Entry 7JYV (X-ray diffraction, 1.51 A resolution); this record covers chains A and C of the 3 polymer chains in the assembly.

# Chain A
Protein: MHC class I antigen
Source organism: Homo sapiens
UniProt: A0A411J078 (A0A411J078_HUMAN); residues 1-278 here correspond to UniProt positions 25-302 (UniProt number = residue number + 24)
Chain sequence (278 residues; each row starts with the number of its first residue):
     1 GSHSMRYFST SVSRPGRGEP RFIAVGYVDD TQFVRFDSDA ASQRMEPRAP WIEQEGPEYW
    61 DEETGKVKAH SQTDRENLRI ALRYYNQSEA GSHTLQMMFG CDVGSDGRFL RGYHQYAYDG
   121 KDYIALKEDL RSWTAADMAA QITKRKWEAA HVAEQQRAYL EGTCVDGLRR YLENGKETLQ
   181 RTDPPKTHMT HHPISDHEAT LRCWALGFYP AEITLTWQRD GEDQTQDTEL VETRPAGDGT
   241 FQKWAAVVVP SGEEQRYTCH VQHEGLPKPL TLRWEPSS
Unresolved in the structure: 277-278
Cystine bridges: Cys-101/Cys-164, Cys-203/Cys-259
Bound ions: Mg2+ near Thr-178 (its only coordinating residue here)

# Chain C
Protein: NP peptide from influenza, YFSPIRVTF
Chain sequence (9 residues; row label = number of the first residue in the row):
     1 YFSPIRVTF

# How chain A and chain C interact
Contacting residue pairs (44):
  Tyr-7(A) / Tyr-1(C)  hydrogen bond (side chain-backbone)
  Tyr-7(A) / Phe-2(C)  hydrophobic
  Ser-9(A) / Phe-2(C)
  Tyr-59(A) / Tyr-1(C)  hydrophobic
  Glu-63(A) / Tyr-1(C)
  Glu-63(A) / Phe-2(C)  hydrogen bond (side chain-backbone)
  Lys-66(A) / Tyr-1(C)
  Lys-66(A) / Phe-2(C)  hydrogen bond (side chain-backbone)
  Lys-66(A) / Ser-3(C)
  Lys-66(A) / Arg-6(C)  hydrogen bond (backbone-side chain)
  Ala-69(A) / Arg-6(C)
  His-70(A) / Phe-2(C)
  His-70(A) / Ile-5(C)
  His-70(A) / Arg-6(C)  hydrogen bond
  Thr-73(A) / Arg-6(C)
  Thr-73(A) / Val-7(C)
  Asn-77(A) / Val-7(C)  hydrogen bond (side chain-backbone)
  Asn-77(A) / Thr-8(C)
  Asn-77(A) / Phe-9(C)  hydrogen bond (side chain-backbone)
  Ile-80(A) / Thr-8(C)
  Ile-80(A) / Phe-9(C)
  Tyr-84(A) / Phe-9(C)  hydrogen bond (side chain-backbone)
  Leu-95(A) / Phe-9(C)  hydrophobic
  Phe-99(A) / Phe-2(C)  hydrophobic
  Phe-99(A) / Ser-3(C)
  Tyr-116(A) / Phe-9(C)  hydrophobic
  Tyr-123(A) / Phe-9(C)  hydrophobic
  Thr-143(A) / Phe-9(C)  hydrogen bond (side chain-backbone)
  Lys-146(A) / Thr-8(C)  hydrogen bond (side chain-backbone)
  Lys-146(A) / Phe-9(C)  hydrogen bond (side chain-backbone)
  Trp-147(A) / Val-7(C)  hydrophobic
  Trp-147(A) / Thr-8(C)  hydrogen bond (side chain-backbone)
  Trp-147(A) / Phe-9(C)  hydrophobic
  Gln-155(A) / Ile-5(C)
  Gln-156(A) / Ile-5(C)
  Tyr-159(A) / Tyr-1(C)  hydrogen bond (side chain-backbone)
  Tyr-159(A) / Phe-2(C)
  Tyr-159(A) / Ser-3(C)
  Tyr-159(A) / Pro-4(C)
  Tyr-159(A) / Ile-5(C)  hydrophobic
  Thr-163(A) / Tyr-1(C)
  Gly-167(A) / Tyr-1(C)
  Arg-170(A) / Tyr-1(C)
  Tyr-171(A) / Tyr-1(C)  hydrogen bond (side chain-backbone)
Other interface residues (no listed pair), chain A (33 interface residues in all): Met-5, Ala-24, Met-45, Val-67, Glu-76, Met-97, Val-152, Asp-166

# Summary
33 residues of chain A face 9 of chain C across their interface, with 14 hydrogen bonds. Polar pairs include
Tyr-7(A)/Tyr-1(C), Glu-63(A)/Phe-2(C) and Lys-66(A)/Phe-2(C).
Here chain A is MHC class I antigen (Homo sapiens) and chain C is NP peptide from influenza, YFSPIRVTF. Entry
7JYV (Crystal Structure of HLA A*2402 in complex with YFSPIRVTF, an 9-mer influenza epitope) was determined by
X-ray diffraction (same publication as 6XQA, 7JYU, 7JYW and 7JYX).
